Entry 9F1U (electron microscopy, 3.67 A resolution); this record covers chains A and X of the 3 polymer chains in the assembly.

Chain A:
Protein: Interferon-induced helicase C domain-containing protein 1
Organism: Mus musculus
Notes: EC 3.6.4.13
UniProtKB: Q8R5F7 (IFIH1_MOUSE); residue numbers follow UniProt; this construct covers 3-643, 662-1025
Sequence (1028 residues; each row starts with the number of its first residue; note: 18 numbers in that range are skipped by the numbering (no residue carries them; nothing is unmodelled there); numbers below 1 keep their minus sign (Met-20 is residue -20)):
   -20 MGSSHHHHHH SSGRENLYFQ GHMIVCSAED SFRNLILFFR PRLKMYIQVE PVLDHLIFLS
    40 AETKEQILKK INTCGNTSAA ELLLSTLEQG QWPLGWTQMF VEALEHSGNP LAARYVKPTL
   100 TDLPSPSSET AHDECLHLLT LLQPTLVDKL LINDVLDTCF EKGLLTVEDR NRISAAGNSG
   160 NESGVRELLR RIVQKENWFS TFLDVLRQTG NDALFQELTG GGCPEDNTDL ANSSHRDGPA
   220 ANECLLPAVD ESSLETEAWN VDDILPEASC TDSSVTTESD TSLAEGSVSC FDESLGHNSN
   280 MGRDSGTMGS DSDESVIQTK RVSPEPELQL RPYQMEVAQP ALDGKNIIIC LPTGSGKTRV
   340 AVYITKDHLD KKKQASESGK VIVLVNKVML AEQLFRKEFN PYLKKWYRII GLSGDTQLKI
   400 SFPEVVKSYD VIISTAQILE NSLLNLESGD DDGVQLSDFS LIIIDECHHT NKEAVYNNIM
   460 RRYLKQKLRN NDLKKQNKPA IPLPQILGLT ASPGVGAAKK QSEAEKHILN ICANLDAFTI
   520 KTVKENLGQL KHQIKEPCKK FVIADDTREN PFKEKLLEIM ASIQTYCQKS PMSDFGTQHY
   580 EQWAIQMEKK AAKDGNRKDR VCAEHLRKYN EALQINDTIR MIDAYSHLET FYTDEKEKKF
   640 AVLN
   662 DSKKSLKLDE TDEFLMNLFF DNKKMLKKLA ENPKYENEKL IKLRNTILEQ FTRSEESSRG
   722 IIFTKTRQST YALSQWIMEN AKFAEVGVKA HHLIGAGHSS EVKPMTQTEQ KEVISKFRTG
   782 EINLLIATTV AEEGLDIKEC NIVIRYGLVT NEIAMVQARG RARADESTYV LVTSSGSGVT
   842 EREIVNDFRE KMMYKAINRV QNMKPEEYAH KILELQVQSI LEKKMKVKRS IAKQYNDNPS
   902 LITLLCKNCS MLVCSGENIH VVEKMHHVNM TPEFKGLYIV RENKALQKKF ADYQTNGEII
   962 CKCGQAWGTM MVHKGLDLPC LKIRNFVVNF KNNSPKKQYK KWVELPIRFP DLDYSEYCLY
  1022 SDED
Disordered / not traced: -20 to 305, 662-669, 696-698, 717-719, 946-955, 1021-1025
Construct notes: initiating methionine (-20); expression tag (-19 to 2); engineered mutation Val923 (Ile in Q8R5F7)
Ion coordination: Zn2+: Cys907, Cys910, Cys962, Cys964
Small-molecule neighbours:
  - ADP (adenosine-5'-diphosphate): Gln308, Leu309, Arg310, Gln313, Thr332, Gly333, Ser334, Gly335, Lys336, Thr337, Arg338, Glu377, Asp797, Arg824
  - tetrafluoroaluminate (ALF): Thr332, Gly333, Lys336, Thr337, Gln372, Asp444, Asp797, Arg824
Curated features (UniProtKB/Swiss-Prot):
  - binding site (Zn(2+)): Cys907, Cys910, Cys962, Cys964
  - site (Cleavage): Asp208, Leu209, Asp216, Gly217, Asp251, Ser252
  - modified residue (Phosphoserine): Ser289, Ser291, Ser302, Ser828
  - cross-link (Glycyl lysine isopeptide (Lys-Gly)): Lys23 (interchain with G-Cter in ISG15), Lys43 (interchain with G-Cter in ISG15)
From the paper describing this entry:
  - disease-associated variants - I923V (3.3-fold): increased catalytic activity
  - disease-associated variants - I923V: abolished signaling
  - mutagenesis - I873*: abolished binding to dsRNA
  - disease-associated variants - R843H (2- to 4-fold), I923V (2- to 4-fold): decreased binding to 200- and 300-bp dsRNA
  - disease-associated variants - R843H, I923V: unchanged stability
  - mutagenesis - I923V (3.3-fold): increased catalytic activity
  - mutagenesis - R843H, I923V: decreased binding to 200- and 300-bp dsRNA
  - mutagenesis - I923V (2-fold): decreased binding to ATP
  - mutagenesis - R843H, I923V: unchanged stability
  - mutagenesis - R843H: decreased catalytic activity

Chain X:
Molecule: 14-nt RNA strand
Sequence (14 nucleotides; row label = number of the first residue in the row):
     1 CAAGCCGAGG AGAU

How chain A and chain X interact:
Pairs across the interface (23; chain A residue first):
  Asn450(A) - G9(X)  hydrogen bond to the phosphate
  Asn450(A) - G10(X)  hydrogen bond to the phosphate
  Lys451(A) - G9(X)  phosphate contact
  Lys451(A) - G10(X)  salt bridge to the phosphate
  Glu452(A) - A8(X)  phosphate contact
  Glu452(A) - G9(X)  phosphate contact
  Gln577(A) - G12(X)  sugar contact
  His578(A) - A13(X)  phosphate contact
  His578(A) - U14(X)  hydrogen bond to the phosphate
  Gln581(A) - A13(X)  hydrogen bond to the sugar
  Thr767(A) - C1(X)  hydrogen bond to the phosphate
  Thr767(A) - A2(X)  phosphate contact
  Thr769(A) - C1(X)  phosphate contact
  Thr811(A) - G10(X)  hydrogen bond to the sugar
  Thr811(A) - A11(X)  hydrogen bond to the sugar
  Asn812(A) - G10(X)  sugar contact
  Arg843(A) - A11(X)  hydrogen bond to the sugar
  Arg843(A) - G12(X)  sugar contact
  Met926(A) - C5(X)  sugar contact
  His927(A) - G4(X)  hydrogen bond to the sugar
  Lys983(A) - G4(X)  salt bridge to the phosphate
  Lys1002(A) - C6(X)  salt bridge to the phosphate
  Lys1002(A) - G7(X)  phosphate contact
Other interface residues (no listed pair), chain A (21 interface residues in all): Ala453, His759, Pro765, Glu770, Thr956, Val1004
Other interface residues (no listed pair), chain X (14 interface residues in all): A3

Overview:
21 residues of chain A and 14 residues of chain X are in contact; the contacts include 9 hydrogen bonds and 3
salt bridges. Polar pairs include Gln581(A)-A13(X), Thr811(A)-G10(X) and Thr811(A)-A11(X). From the paper:
R843H and I923V of chain A reduce binding to 200- and 300-bp dsRNA; I923V of chain A increases catalytic
activity.
Here chain A is Interferon-induced helicase C domain-containing protein 1 (Mus musculus) and chain X is a
14-nt RNA strand. Entry 9F1U (Cryo-EM structure of the I923V MDA5-dsRNA filament with ADP-AlF4 bound and
81-degree helical twist) was determined by electron microscopy, deposited together with 9F0J, 9F20, 9F2L, 9F2W
and 9F3P.
